PDB entry 6VJS | X-ray diffraction, 4.02 A resolution (low resolution: residue-level contacts below are approximate; hydrogen-bond / salt-bridge calls are withheld) | chains C and X of the 6 polymer chains in the assembly

== Chain C ==
Name: DNA-directed RNA polymerase subunit beta
Organism: Escherichia coli
Notes: EC 2.7.7.6
Reference sequence: P0A8V4 (RPOB_ECO57); numbering as in UniProt (aligned over 1-1342)
Chain sequence (1342 residues; numbered 1 to 1342; the number before each row is that of its first residue):
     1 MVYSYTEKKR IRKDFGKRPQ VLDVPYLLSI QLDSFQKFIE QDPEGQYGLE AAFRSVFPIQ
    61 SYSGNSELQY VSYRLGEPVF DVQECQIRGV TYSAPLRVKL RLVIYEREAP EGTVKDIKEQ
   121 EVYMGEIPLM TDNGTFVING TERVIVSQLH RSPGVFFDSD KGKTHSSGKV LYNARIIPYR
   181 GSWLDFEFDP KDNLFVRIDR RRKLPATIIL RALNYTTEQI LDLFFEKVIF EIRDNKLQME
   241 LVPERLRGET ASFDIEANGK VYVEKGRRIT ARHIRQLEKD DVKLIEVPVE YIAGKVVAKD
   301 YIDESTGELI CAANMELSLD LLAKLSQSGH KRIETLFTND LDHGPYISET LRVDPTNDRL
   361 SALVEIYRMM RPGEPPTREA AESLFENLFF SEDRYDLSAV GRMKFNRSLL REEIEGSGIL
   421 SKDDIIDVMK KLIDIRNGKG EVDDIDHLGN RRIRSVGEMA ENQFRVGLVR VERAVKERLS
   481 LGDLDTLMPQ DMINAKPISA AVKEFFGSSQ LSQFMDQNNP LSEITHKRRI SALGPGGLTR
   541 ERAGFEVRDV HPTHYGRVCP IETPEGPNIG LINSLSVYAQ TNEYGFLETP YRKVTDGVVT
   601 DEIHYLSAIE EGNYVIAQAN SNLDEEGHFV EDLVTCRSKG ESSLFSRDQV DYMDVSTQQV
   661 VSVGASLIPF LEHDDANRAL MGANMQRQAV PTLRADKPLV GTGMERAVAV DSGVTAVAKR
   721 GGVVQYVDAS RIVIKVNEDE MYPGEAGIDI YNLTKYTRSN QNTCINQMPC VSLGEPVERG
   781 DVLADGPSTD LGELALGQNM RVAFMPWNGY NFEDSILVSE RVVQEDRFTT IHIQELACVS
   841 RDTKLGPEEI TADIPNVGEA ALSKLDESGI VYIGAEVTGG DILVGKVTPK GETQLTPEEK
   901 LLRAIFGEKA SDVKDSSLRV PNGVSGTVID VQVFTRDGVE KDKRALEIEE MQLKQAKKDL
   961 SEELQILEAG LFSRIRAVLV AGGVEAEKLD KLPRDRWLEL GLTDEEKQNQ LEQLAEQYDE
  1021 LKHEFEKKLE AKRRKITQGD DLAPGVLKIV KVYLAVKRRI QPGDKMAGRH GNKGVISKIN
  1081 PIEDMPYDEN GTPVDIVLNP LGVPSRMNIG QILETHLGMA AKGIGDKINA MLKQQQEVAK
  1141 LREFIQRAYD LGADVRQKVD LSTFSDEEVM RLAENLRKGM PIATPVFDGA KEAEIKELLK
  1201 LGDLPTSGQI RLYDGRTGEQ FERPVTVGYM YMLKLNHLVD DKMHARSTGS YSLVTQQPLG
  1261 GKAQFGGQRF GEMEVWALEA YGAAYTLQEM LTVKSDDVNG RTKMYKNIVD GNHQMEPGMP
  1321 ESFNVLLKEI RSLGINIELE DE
Unresolved in the structure: 1, 60-64
Swiss-Prot annotation at these positions:
  - modified residue (N6-acetyllysine): Lys1022, Lys1200

== Chain X ==
Name: RNA polymerase sigma factor RpoD
Organism: Escherichia coli
Reference sequence: Q0P6L9 (Q0P6L9_ECOLX); residues 1-613 here = UniProt positions 1-613
Chain sequence (613 residues; each row starts with the number of its first residue):
     1 MEQNPQSQLK LLVTRGKEQG YLTYAEVNDH LPEDIVDSDQ IEDIIQMIND MGIQVMEEAP
    61 DADDLMLAEN TADEDAAEAA AQVLSSVESE IGRTTDPVRM YMREMGTVEL LTREGEIDIA
   121 KRIEDGINQV QCSVAEYPEA ITYLLEQYDR VEAEEARLSD LITGFVDPNA EEDLAPTATH
   181 VGSELSQEDL DDDEDEDEED GDDDSADDDN SIDPELAREK FAELRAQYVV TRDTIKAKGR
   241 SHATAQEEIL KLSEVFKQFR LVPKQFDYLV NSMRVMMDRV RTQERLIMKL CVEQCKMPKK
   301 NFITLFTGNE TSDTWFNAAI AMNKPWSEKL HDVSEEVHRA LQKLQQIEEE TGLTIEQVKD
   361 INRRMSIGEA KARRAKKEMV EANLRLVISI AKKYTNRGLQ FLDLIQEGNI GLMKAVDKFE
   421 YRRGYKFSTY ATWWIRQAIT RSIADQARTI RIPVHMIETI NKLNRISRQM LQEMGREPTP
   481 EELAERMLMP EDKIRKVLKI AKEPISMETP IGDDEDSHLG DFIEDTTLEL PLDSATTESL
   541 RAATHDVLAG LTAREAKVLR MRFGIDMNTD YTLEEVGKQF DVTRERIRQI EAKALRKLRH
   601 PSRSEVLRSF LDD
Unresolved in the structure: 1-94, 168-211, 610-613

== Interface between chain C and chain X ==
Residue-residue contacts (62; chain C residue first):
  Arg97(C) with Gly475(X)
  Val122(C) with Gln472(X)
  Tyr123(C) with Leu471(X); Gln472(X); Gly475(X); Arg476(X)
  Gly373(C) with Arg99(X)
  Gln490(C) with Gln472(X)
  Asp491(C) with Arg468(X)
  Ile493(C) with Gln472(X)
  Asn494(C) with Arg468(X); Gln472(X)
  Ala495(C) with Leu471(X); Gln472(X)
  Lys496(C) with Leu471(X)
  Lys844(C) with Lys496(X); Lys499(X)
  Asn856(C) with Arg608(X); Ser609(X)
  Pro897(C) with Phe563(X); Gly564(X); Ile565(X)
  Glu898(C) with Leu540(X); Arg541(X); Thr544(X); Ile565(X)
  Glu899(C) with Leu540(X)
  Lys900(C) with Phe563(X); Asp570(X)
  Leu901(C) with Leu559(X); Phe563(X)
  Leu902(C) with Leu540(X); Ser604(X)
  Ala904(C) with Phe563(X); Leu595(X)
  Ile905(C) with Leu595(X); Leu598(X)
  Phe906(C) with Pro601(X); Glu605(X)
  Arg936(C) with Arg495(X)
  Thr1248(C) with Pro531(X)
  Ser1250(C) with Glu524(X)
  Tyr1251(C) with Glu524(X); Asp525(X); Pro531(X)
  Ser1252(C) with Asp521(X); Ile523(X); Glu524(X); Asp525(X)
  Leu1253(C) with Ile523(X); Glu524(X); Asp525(X)
  Val1254(C) with Gly520(X)
  Gln1256(C) with Asp525(X); Leu528(X)
  Leu1259(C) with Asp521(X); Phe522(X)
  Lys1262(C) with Glu524(X)
  Thr1302(C) with Ser534(X)
  Tyr1305(C) with Pro531(X); Leu532(X)
  Lys1306(C) with Ser534(X)
Interface residues without a listed pair, chain C (39 interface residues in all): Pro375, Thr896, Pro1044, Arg1269, Arg1301
Interface residues without a listed pair, chain X (39 interface residues in all): Gln469, Glu473, Met507, Glu515, Leu607

== Summary ==
The chain C/chain X interface involves 39 residues from each chain.
Here chain C is DNA-directed RNA polymerase subunit beta and chain X is RNA polymerase sigma factor RpoD, both
from Escherichia coli. Entry 6VJS (Escherichia coli RNA polymerase and ureidothiophene-2-carboxylic acid
complex) was determined by X-ray diffraction.
